PDB entry 5MMM | electron microscopy, 3.40 A resolution | chains A and E of the 61 polymer chains in the assembly

== Chain A ==
Molecule: 23S ribosomal RNA
Organism: Spinacia oleracea
Sequence (2810 nucleotides; each row starts with the number of its first residue):
     1 UUCAAACGAGGAAAGGCUUACGGUGGAUACCUAGGCACCCAGAGACGAGG
    51 AAGGGCGUAUUAAUCGACGAAAUGCUUCGGGGAGUUGAAAAUAAGCAGAG
   101 AUCCGGAGAUUCCCGAAUAGGUCAACCUUUCGAACUUCUGCUGAAUCCAU
   151 GGGCAGGCAAGAGACAACCUGGCGAACUGAAACAUCUUAGUAGCCAGAGG
   201 AAAAGAAAGCAAAAGCGAUUCCCGUAGUAGCGGCGAGCGAAAUGGGAGCA
   251 GCCUAAACCGUGAAAACGGGGUUGUGGGAGAGCAAUACAAGCGUCGUGCU
   301 GCUAGGCGAAUCAGUGGAGUGCGGAACCCUAGAUGGUGAAAGUCCAGUAG
   351 CCGAAAGCAUCACUAGCUUAUGCUCUGACCCGAGUAGCAUGGGGCACGUG
   401 GAAUCCCGUGUGAAUCAGCAAGGACCACCUUGCAAGGCUAAAUACUCCUG
   451 GGUGACCGAUAGCGAAGUAGUACCGUGAGGGAAGGGUGAAAAGAACCCCC
   501 AUCGGGGAGUGAAAUAGAACAUGAAACCGUAAGCUCUCAAGCAGUGGGAG
   551 GGGGACCAGACCCUGACCGCGUGCCUGUUGAAGAAUGAGCCGGCGACUCA
   601 UAGGCAGUGGCUUGGUUAAGGGAACCCACCGGAGCCGUAGCGAAAGCGAG
   651 UCUUCAUAGGGCAAUUGUCACUGCUUAUGGACCCGAACCUGGGUGAUCUA
   701 UCCAUGACCAGGAUGAAGCUUGGGUGAAACUAAGUGGAGGUCCGAACCGA
   751 CUGAUGUUGAAGAAUCAGCGGAUGAGUUGUGGUUAGGGGUGAAAUGCCAC
   801 UCGAACCCAGAGCUAGCUGGUUCUCCCCGAAAUGCGUUGAGGCGCAGCAG
   851 UUGACUGGACAUCUAGGGGUAAAGCACUGUUUCGGUGCGGGCCGCGAGAG
   901 CGGUACCAAAUCGAGGCAAACUCUGAAUACUAGAUAUGACCUCCAAAUAA
   951 CAGGGGUCAAGGUCGGCCAGUGAGACGAUGGGGGAUAAGCUUCAUCGUCG
  1001 AGAGGGAAACAGCCCGGAUCACCAGCUAAGGCCCCUAAAUGACCGCUCAG
  1051 UGAUAAAGGAGGUAGGGGUGCAGAGACAGCCAGGAGGUUUGCCUAGAAGC
  1101 AGCCACCCUUGAAAGAGUGCGUAAUAGCUCACUGAUCGAGCGCUCUUGCG
  1151 CCGAAGAUGAACGGGGCUAAGCGGUCUGCCGAAGCUGUGGGAUGUAAAAA
  1201 AACAUCGGUAGGGGAGCGUUCCGUGUUAGGGAGAAACGCGUGCGUGAGCC
  1251 GCGUUGGACGAAGCGGAAGCGAGAAUGUCGGCUUGAGUAACGCAAACAUU
  1301 GGUGAGAAUCCAAUGCCCCGAAAACCUAAGGGUUCCUCCGCAAGGUUCGU
  1351 CCACGGAGGGUGAGUCAGGGCCUAAGAUCAGGCCGAAAGGCGUAGUCGAU
  1401 GGACAACAGGUGAAUAUUCCUGUACUACCCCUUGUUGGUCCCGAGGGACG
  1451 GAGGAGGCUAGGUUAGCCGAAAGAUGGUUAUCGGUUCAAGGACGCAAGGU
  1501 GACCCUGUUUUUCAGGGUAAGAAGGGGUAGAGAAAAUGCCUCGAGCCAAU
  1551 GUUCGAGUACCAGGCGCUACGGCGCUGAAGUAACCGAUGCCAUACUCCCA
  1601 GGAAAAGCUCGAACGACCUUCAACAAAAGGGUACCUGUACCCGAAACCGA
  1651 CACAGGUAGGUAGGUAGAGAAUACCUAGGGGCGCGAGACAACUCUCUCUA
  1701 AGGAACUCGGCAAAAUAGCCCCGUAACUUCGGGAGAAGGGGUGCCCCCUC
  1751 ACAAAGGGGGUCGAAGUGACCAGGCCCGGGCGACUGUUUACCAAAAACAC
  1801 AGGUCUCCGCAAAGUCGUAAGACCAUGUAUGGGGGCUGACGCCUGCCCAG
  1851 UGCCGGAAGGUCAAGGAAGUUGGUGACCUGAUGACAGGGGAGCCGGCGAC
  1901 CGAAGCCCCGGUGAACGGCGGCCGUAACUAUAACGGUCCUAAGGUAGCGA
  1951 AAUUCCUUGUCGGGUAAGUUCCGACCCGCACGAAAGGCGUAACGAUCUGG
  2001 GCACUGUCUCGGAGAGAGGCUCGGUGAAAUAGACAUGUCUGUGAAGAUGC
  2051 GGACUACCUGCACCUGGACAGAAAGACCCUAUGAAGCUUUACUGUUCCCU
  2101 GGGAUUGGCUUUGGGCUUUUCCUGCGCAGCUUAGGUGGAAGGCGAAGAAG
  2151 GCCCCCUUCCGGGGGGGCCCGAGCCAUCAGUGAGAUACCACUCUGGAAGA
  2201 GCUAGAAUUCUAACCUUGUGUCAGGACCUACGGGCCAAGGGACAUUCUCA
  2251 GGUAGACAGUUUCUAUGGGGCGUAGGCCUCCCAAAAGGUAACGGAGGCGU
  2301 GCAAAGGUUUCCUCGGGCCGGACGGAGAUUGGCCCUCGAGUGCAAAGGCA
  2351 GAAGGGAGCUUGACUGCAAGACCCACCCGUCGAGCAGGGACGAAAGUCGG
  2401 CCUUAGUGAUCCGACGGUGCCGAGUGGAAGGGCCGUCGCUCAACGGAUAA
  2451 AAGUUACUCUAGGGAUAACAGGCUGAUCUUCCCCAAGAGUUCACAUCGAC
  2501 GGGAAGGUUUGGCACCUCGAUGUCGGCUCUUCGCCACCUGGGGCUGUAGU
  2551 AUGUUCCAAGGGUUGGGCUGUUCGCCCAUUAAAGCGGUACGUGAGCUGGG
  2601 UUCAGAACGUCGUGAGACAGUUCGGUCCAUAUCCGGUGUGGGCGUUAGAG
  2651 CAUUGAGAGGACCUUUCCCUAGUACGAGAGGACCGGGAAGGACGCACCUC
  2701 UGGUGUACCAGUUAUCGUGCCCACGGUAAACGCUGGGUAGCCAAGUGCGG
  2751 AGCGGAUAACUGCUGAAAGCAUCUAAGUAGUAAGCCCACCCCAAGAUGAG
  2801 UGCUCUCCUA
Disordered / not traced: 1, 515, 896-900, 1751-1755
Bound ions: Mg2+ site 1 near A9 (its only coordinating residue here); Mg2+ site 2 near G11 (its only coordinating residue here); Mg2+ site 3 near G15 (its only coordinating residue here); Mg2+ site 4 near U24 (its only coordinating residue here); Mg2+ site 5: C30, G1260; Mg2+ site 6 near A45 (its only coordinating residue here); Mg2+ site 7 near A52 (its only coordinating residue here); Mg2+ site 8 near A71 (its only coordinating residue here); Mg2+ site 9 near U118 (its only coordinating residue here); Mg2+ site 10 near C148 (its only coordinating residue here); Mg2+ site 11: A160, G161; Mg2+ site 12: C177, U2260; 227 more Mg2+ sites not listed

== Chain E ==
Molecule: plastid ribosomal protein uL4c
Organism: Spinacia oleracea
UniProtKB: A0A0K9RVQ9 (A0A0K9RVQ9_SPIOL); residue numbers follow UniProt; this construct covers 1-293
Amino-acid sequence (293 residues; numbered 1 to 293; the number before each row is that of its first residue):
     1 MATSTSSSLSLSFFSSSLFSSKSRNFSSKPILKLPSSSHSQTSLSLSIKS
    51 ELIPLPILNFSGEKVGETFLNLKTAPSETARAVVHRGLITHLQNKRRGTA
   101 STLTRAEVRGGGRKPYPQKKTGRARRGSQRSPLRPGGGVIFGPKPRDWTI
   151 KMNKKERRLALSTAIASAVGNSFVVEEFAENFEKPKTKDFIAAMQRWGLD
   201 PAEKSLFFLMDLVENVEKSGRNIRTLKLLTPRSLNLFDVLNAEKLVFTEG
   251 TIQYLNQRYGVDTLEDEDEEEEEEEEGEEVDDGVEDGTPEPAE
Disordered / not traced: 1-50, 263-293
Bound ions: Mg2+: Ile140 (shared with A596(A) of chain A)

== Interface between chain A and chain E ==
Residue-residue contacts (157; chain A residue first):
  C36(A) - Ser101(E)  sugar contact
  A37(A) - Thr99(E)  sugar contact
  A37(A) - Ser101(E)  sugar contact
  C38(A) - Arg97(E)  hydrogen bond to the base
  C39(A) - Arg97(E)  sugar contact
  C328(A) - Lys188(E)  salt bridge to the phosphate
  C329(A) - Lys186(E)  salt bridge to the phosphate
  C329(A) - Thr187(E)  sugar contact
  C329(A) - Ile191(E)  base contact
  C329(A) - Asn222(E)  hydrogen bond to the sugar
  U330(A) - Pro185(E)  phosphate contact
  U330(A) - Lys186(E)  phosphate contact
  U330(A) - Thr187(E)  hydrogen bond to the phosphate
  U330(A) - Lys218(E)  base contact
  U330(A) - Arg221(E)  phosphate contact
  A331(A) - Lys218(E)  phosphate contact
  A331(A) - Arg221(E)  salt bridge to the phosphate
  A331(A) - Asn222(E)  hydrogen bond to the phosphate
  G332(A) - Asn222(E)  hydrogen bond to the sugar
  G332(A) - Arg224(E)  hydrogen bond to the phosphate
  A333(A) - Arg224(E)  salt bridge to the phosphate
  A349(A) - Arg221(E)  hydrogen bond to the sugar
  U453(A) - Arg97(E)  base contact
  G454(A) - Arg97(E)  sugar contact
  G454(A) - Thr99(E)  hydrogen bond to the base
  A455(A) - Leu92(E)  hydrogen bond to the base
  A455(A) - Gln93(E)  base contact
  A455(A) - Arg96(E)  base contact
  A455(A) - Arg97(E)  hydrogen bond to the phosphate
  C456(A) - Arg96(E)  salt bridge to the phosphate
  C456(A) - Ala100(E)  phosphate contact
  U460(A) - Pro135(E)  base contact
  A461(A) - Pro135(E)  phosphate contact
  A461(A) - Gly136(E)  hydrogen bond to the phosphate
  G462(A) - Val139(E)  phosphate contact
  C463(A) - Leu103(E)  phosphate contact
  G464(A) - Leu103(E)  phosphate contact
  G464(A) - Val108(E)  phosphate contact
  G464(A) - Arg109(E)  hydrogen bond to the phosphate
  G464(A) - Arg123(E)  hydrogen bond to the phosphate
  A465(A) - Arg123(E)  salt bridge to the phosphate
  G470(A) - Arg109(E)  hydrogen bond to the base
  C474(A) - Gln118(E)  hydrogen bond to the sugar
  G480(A) - Arg130(E)  hydrogen bond to the phosphate
  G481(A) - Gly110(E)  phosphate contact
  G481(A) - Lys120(E)  salt bridge to the phosphate
  G481(A) - Arg130(E)  salt bridge to the phosphate
  A482(A) - Lys120(E)  salt bridge to the phosphate
  A482(A) - Thr121(E)  hydrogen bond to the sugar
  A482(A) - Arg123(E)  salt bridge to the phosphate
  A483(A) - Thr121(E)  sugar contact
  A483(A) - Arg123(E)  salt bridge to the phosphate
  G595(A) - Leu133(E)  sugar contact
  A596(A) - Ile140(E)  phosphate contact
  A596(A) - Phe141(E)  phosphate contact
  C597(A) - Phe141(E)  sugar contact
  U598(A) - Phe141(E)  stacking on the base
  C599(A) - Arg146(E)  hydrogen bond to the phosphate
  A600(A) - Arg146(E)  salt bridge to the phosphate
  G609(A) - Thr79(E)  phosphate contact
  G609(A) - Val83(E)  sugar contact
  G609(A) - Arg86(E)  hydrogen bond to the base
  G609(A) - Asn153(E)  base contact
  G609(A) - Glu156(E)  sugar contact
  G610(A) - Pro76(E)  phosphate contact
  G610(A) - Thr79(E)  hydrogen bond to the phosphate
  G610(A) - Asn153(E)  base contact
  G610(A) - Glu156(E)  sugar contact
  C611(A) - Lys155(E)  hydrogen bond to the sugar
  G615(A) - Lys155(E)  salt bridge to the phosphate
  U616(A) - Lys151(E)  sugar contact
  U616(A) - Asn153(E)  sugar contact
  U616(A) - Lys155(E)  salt bridge to the phosphate
  U617(A) - Lys151(E)  hydrogen bond to the sugar
  U617(A) - Met152(E)  phosphate contact
  U617(A) - Asn153(E)  phosphate contact
  U617(A) - Lys154(E)  hydrogen bond to the phosphate
  G622(A) - Arg232(E)  hydrogen bond to the sugar
  A623(A) - Arg232(E)  salt bridge to the phosphate
  A623(A) - Ser233(E)  base contact
  C626(A) - His91(E)  hydrogen bond to the sugar
  C626(A) - Asn94(E)  phosphate contact
  C626(A) - Lys95(E)  sugar contact
  C627(A) - His91(E)  sugar contact
  C627(A) - Asn94(E)  hydrogen bond to the phosphate
  C627(A) - Arg157(E)  salt bridge to the phosphate
  C627(A) - Arg232(E)  base contact
  C627(A) - Leu234(E)  sugar contact
  C627(A) - Asn235(E)  hydrogen bond to the sugar
  A628(A) - Arg157(E)  salt bridge to the phosphate
  A628(A) - Pro231(E)  hydrogen bond to the sugar
  A628(A) - Arg232(E)  hydrogen bond to the base
  A628(A) - Leu234(E)  sugar contact
  A628(A) - Tyr259(E)  phosphate contact
  C629(A) - Arg158(E)  salt bridge to the phosphate
  C629(A) - Arg258(E)  hydrogen bond to the phosphate
  C629(A) - Tyr259(E)  phosphate contact
  C630(A) - Arg158(E)  salt bridge to the phosphate
  C630(A) - Arg258(E)  salt bridge to the phosphate
  G631(A) - Lys154(E)  base contact
  G632(A) - Lys154(E)  base contact
  C669(A) - Asn153(E)  hydrogen bond to the sugar
  A670(A) - Arg86(E)  hydrogen bond to the sugar
  A670(A) - Lys151(E)  salt bridge to the phosphate
  A670(A) - Met152(E)  sugar contact
  C671(A) - Arg86(E)  hydrogen bond to the sugar
  C671(A) - Ile150(E)  sugar contact
  C671(A) - Lys151(E)  phosphate contact
  G680(A) - Phe141(E)  base contact
  C682(A) - Phe141(E)  phosphate contact
  C683(A) - Ile140(E)  phosphate contact
  C684(A) - Arg105(E)  salt bridge to the phosphate
  C684(A) - Pro132(E)  phosphate contact
  C684(A) - Leu133(E)  sugar contact
  G685(A) - Arg105(E)  salt bridge to the phosphate
  G685(A) - Gln129(E)  sugar contact
  G685(A) - Arg130(E)  phosphate contact
  A686(A) - Gln129(E)  phosphate contact
  C807(A) - Lys114(E)  salt bridge to the phosphate
  C808(A) - Gly112(E)  phosphate contact
  A809(A) - Gly111(E)  phosphate contact
  A809(A) - Gly112(E)  phosphate contact
  A809(A) - Arg113(E)  hydrogen bond to the base
  G810(A) - Arg113(E)  hydrogen bond to the base
  A811(A) - Arg113(E)  hydrogen bond to the base
  G812(A) - Thr104(E)  hydrogen bond to the base
  G812(A) - Arg105(E)  hydrogen bond to the sugar
  G812(A) - Ala106(E)  phosphate contact
  U1224(A) - Lys204(E)  phosphate contact
  U1224(A) - Phe237(E)  phosphate contact
  G1225(A) - Lys204(E)  salt bridge to the phosphate
  U1226(A) - Arg224(E)  hydrogen bond to the base
  C1264(A) - Arg81(E)  phosphate contact
  G1265(A) - Arg81(E)  salt bridge to the phosphate
  G1265(A) - His85(E)  hydrogen bond to the sugar
  G1265(A) - Ile89(E)  sugar contact
  G1266(A) - Ile89(E)  sugar contact
  A1267(A) - Arg96(E)  hydrogen bond to the sugar
  A1267(A) - Trp148(E)  sugar contact
  A1268(A) - Trp148(E)  phosphate contact
  G1269(A) - Thr102(E)  base contact
  G1269(A) - Val139(E)  base contact
  G1269(A) - Phe141(E)  sugar contact
  G1269(A) - Gly142(E)  sugar contact
  G1269(A) - Pro143(E)  phosphate contact
  G1277(A) - Leu133(E)  base contact
  U1278(A) - Leu133(E)  hydrogen bond to the sugar
  U1278(A) - Arg134(E)  hydrogen bond to the phosphate
  U1278(A) - Pro135(E)  sugar contact
  C1279(A) - Gly122(E)  hydrogen bond to the sugar
  C1279(A) - Ala124(E)  phosphate contact
  C1279(A) - Arg125(E)  hydrogen bond to the phosphate
  C1279(A) - Ser128(E)  phosphate contact
  C1279(A) - Pro135(E)  sugar contact
  G1280(A) - Thr121(E)  phosphate contact
  G1280(A) - Gly122(E)  hydrogen bond to the phosphate
  G1280(A) - Arg125(E)  salt bridge to the phosphate
Other interface residues (no listed pair), chain A (84 interface residues in all): G350, C473, C594, U613, A618, G1223, A1275, A1650
Other interface residues (no listed pair), chain E (88 interface residues in all): Tyr116, Pro117, Arg126, Ser131, Gly137, Pro145, Leu159, Asn241, Tyr254, Asp262

== In short ==
The interface between chain A and chain E involves 84 residues on one side and 88 on the other; the contacts
include 46 hydrogen bonds, 27 salt bridges and 1 aromatic stacking contact. Polar contacts include
C38(A)-Arg97(E), G454(A)-Thr99(E) and A455(A)-Leu92(E).
Here chain A is 23S ribosomal RNA and chain E is plastid ribosomal protein uL4c, both from Spinacia oleracea.
Entry 5MMM (Structure of the 70S chloroplast ribosome) was determined by electron microscopy together with
5MMI and 5MMJ from the same study.
